Entry 5H5E (X-ray diffraction, 2.09 A resolution); this record covers chain A.

# Chain A
Name: Protein arginine N-methyltransferase SFM1
From: Saccharomyces cerevisiae (strain ATCC 204508 / S288c)
Notes: EC 2.1.1.-
UniProtKB: Q12314 (SFM1_YEAST); residue numbers follow UniProt; this construct covers 2-213
Sequence (234 residues; each row starts with the number of its first residue; numbers below 1 keep their minus sign (Met-20 is residue -20)):
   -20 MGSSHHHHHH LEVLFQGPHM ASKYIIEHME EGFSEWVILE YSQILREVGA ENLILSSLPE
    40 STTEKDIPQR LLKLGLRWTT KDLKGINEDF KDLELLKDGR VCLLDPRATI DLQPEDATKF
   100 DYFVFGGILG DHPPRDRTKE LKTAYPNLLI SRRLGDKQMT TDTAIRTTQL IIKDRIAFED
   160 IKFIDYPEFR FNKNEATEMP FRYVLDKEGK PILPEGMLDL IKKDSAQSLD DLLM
Not modelled in the structure: -20 to -18, -6 to 0, 202-213
Sequence notes: expression tag (-20 to 1)
Ligand contacts: S-adenosylhomocysteine (SAH): Leu83, Asp84, Pro85, Val103, Phe104, Gly105, Ile107, Gly109, Asp110, Pro113, Arg114, Asp115, Arg116, Thr117, Arg131, Arg132, Leu133, Gly134, Lys136, Gln137, Met138, Thr139, Thr140, Ala143
Swiss-Prot annotation at these positions:
  - modified residue (Phosphoserine): Ser204, Ser207

# Overview
Chain A binds S-adenosylhomocysteine.
Chain A is Protein arginine N-methyltransferase SFM1 (Saccharomyces cerevisiae (strain ATCC 204508 / S288c));
the structure, The crystal structure of the yeast arginine methyltransferase SFM1 complexed with SAH, was
determined by X-ray diffraction, deposited together with 5H5D and 5H5F.
